3H8K - chains A and B; structure by X-ray diffraction, 1.80 A resolution.

# Chain A
Protein: Ubiquitin-conjugating enzyme E2 G2
From: Homo sapiens
Notes: EC 6.3.2.19
UniProt: P60604 (UB2G2_HUMAN); residue numbers follow UniProt; this construct covers 2-165
Chain sequence (164 residues; row label = number of the first residue in the row):
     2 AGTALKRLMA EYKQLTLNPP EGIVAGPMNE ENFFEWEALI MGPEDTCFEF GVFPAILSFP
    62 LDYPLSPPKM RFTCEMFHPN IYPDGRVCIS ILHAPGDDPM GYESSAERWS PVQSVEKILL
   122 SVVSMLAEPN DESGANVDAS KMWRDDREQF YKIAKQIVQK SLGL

# Chain B
Protein: Autocrine motility factor receptor, isoform 2
From: Homo sapiens
Notes: EC 6.3.2.-
UniProt: Q9UKV5 (AMFR2_HUMAN); numbering as in UniProt (aligned over 573-600)
Chain sequence (28 residues; row label = number of the first residue in the row):
   573 WSADERQRML VQRKDELLQQ ARKRFLNK
Differences from the reference sequence: engineered mutation Trp573 (Lys in Q9UKV5)

# Chain A / chain B interface
Pairs across the interface - 33 pairs, chain A then chain B:
  Tyr13(A) with Arg578(B); Leu582(B)
  Thr17(A) with Trp573(B)
  Pro20(A) with Arg585(B)
  Pro21(A) with Arg585(B), hydrogen bond (backbone-side chain)
  Ile24(A) with Arg585(B), hydrogen bond (backbone-side chain)
  Val25(A) with Leu582(B), hydrophobic; Arg585(B); Lys586(B)
  Ala26(A) with Leu582(B)
  Gly27(A) with Leu582(B)
  Pro28(A) with Leu582(B)
  Glu31(A) with Ala575(B); Arg578(B), salt bridge; Gln579(B), hydrogen bond (backbone-side chain)
  Glu38(A) with Lys586(B), salt bridge
  Leu40(A) with Lys586(B); Leu589(B), hydrophobic
  Met42(A) with Ala593(B), hydrophobic; Arg596(B)
  Glu45(A) with Arg596(B), salt bridge
  Glu50(A) with Lys600(B), salt bridge
  Phe51(A) with Ala593(B); Arg596(B); Phe597(B), hydrophobic
  Val53(A) with Ala593(B), hydrophobic
  Val159(A) with Phe597(B), hydrophobic
  Gln160(A) with Phe597(B)
  Leu163(A) with Leu590(B), hydrophobic; Arg594(B), hydrogen bond (backbone-side chain); Phe597(B), hydrophobic
  Leu165(A) with Phe597(B), hydrophobic; Leu598(B), hydrophobic
Also at the interface, not in a pair above, chain A (27 interface residues in all): Leu18, Gly23, Asn30, Ile41, Lys156, Ser162

# In short
27 residues of chain A face 15 of chain B across their interface; the contacts include 4 hydrogen bonds and 4
salt bridges. Polar contacts include Glu31(A)-Arg578(B), Glu38(A)-Lys586(B) and Glu45(A)-Arg596(B).
Here chain A is Ubiquitin-conjugating enzyme E2 G2 and chain B is Autocrine motility factor receptor, isoform
2, both from Homo sapiens. Entry 3H8K (Crystal structure of Ube2g2 complxed with the G2BR domain of gp78 at
1.8-A resolution) was determined by X-ray diffraction.
